5KG6 - chains A and P of the 3 polymer chains in the assembly; structure by X-ray diffraction, 1.55 A resolution.

[Chain A]
Protein: DNA polymerase eta
Source organism: Homo sapiens
Notes: EC 2.7.7.7
Reference sequence: Q9Y253 (POLH_HUMAN); residues 1-432 here = UniProt positions 1-432
Chain sequence (435 residues; each row starts with the number of its first residue; numbers below 1 keep their minus sign (Gly-2 is residue -2)):
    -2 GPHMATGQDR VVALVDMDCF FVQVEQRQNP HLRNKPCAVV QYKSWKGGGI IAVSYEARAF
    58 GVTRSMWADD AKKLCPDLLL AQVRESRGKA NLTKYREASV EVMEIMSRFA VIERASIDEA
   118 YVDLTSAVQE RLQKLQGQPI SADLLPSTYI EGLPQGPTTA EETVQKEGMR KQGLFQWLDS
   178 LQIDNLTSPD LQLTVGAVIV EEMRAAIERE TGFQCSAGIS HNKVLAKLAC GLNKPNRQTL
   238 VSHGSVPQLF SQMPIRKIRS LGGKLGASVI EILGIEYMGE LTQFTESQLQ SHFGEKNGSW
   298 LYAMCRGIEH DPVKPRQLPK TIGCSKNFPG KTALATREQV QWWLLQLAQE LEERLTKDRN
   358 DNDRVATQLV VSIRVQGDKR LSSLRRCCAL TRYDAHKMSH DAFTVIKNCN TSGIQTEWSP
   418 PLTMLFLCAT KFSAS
Disordered / not traced: 155-158
Sequence notes: expression tag (-2 to 0)
Ion coordination: Mn2+ site 1: Asp13, Asp115, Glu116 (together with 2'-deoxyadenosine 5'-triphosphate) (shared with DT8(P), DA9(P) of chain P); Mn2+ site 2: Asp13, Met14, Asp115 (together with diphosphate) (shared with DA9(P) of chain P)
Residues lining bound ligands: diphosphate / 2'-deoxyadenosine 5'-triphosphate: Asp13, Met14, Asp15, Cys16, Phe17, Phe18, Ile48, Ala49, Tyr52, Arg55, Arg61, Ile114, Asp115, Glu116, Lys231
Swiss-Prot annotation at these positions:
  - binding site (Mg(2+)): Asp13, Met14, Asp115, Glu116
  - binding site (Mn(2+)): Asp13, Met14, Asp115, Glu116
  - binding site (a 2'-deoxyribonucleoside 5'-triphosphate): Arg61
  - natural variant: Val37 (deletion: In XPV), Leu75 (deletion: In XPV), Arg93 (R93P: In XPV), Arg111 (R111H: In XPV), Thr122 (T122P: In XPV), Gly153 (G153D: In a breast cancer sample), Thr191 (T191P: In XPV), Gly263 (G263V: In XPV), Val266 (V266D: In XPV), Gly295 (G295R: In XPV), Arg361 (R361S: In XPV)
  - mutagenesis: Tyr52 (Y52A/F: Reduces DNA polymerase activity; Y52E: Reduces DNA polymerase activity. Increases fidelity of replication and reduces translesion bypass), Arg61 (R61A: Reduces enzymatic activity by two-thirds), Ser62 (S62G: Increased DNA polymerase activity and translesion bypass compared to wild-type), Ala68 (A68S/V: Severe reduction in thymine dimer translesion bypass), Asn324 to Pro326 (Reduces binding to chromatin and to monoubiquitinated PCNA. Abolishes binding to monoubiquitinated PCNA; when associated with 705-E--H-713 Del)
From the paper describing this entry:
  - catalytic residues: Arg61 (proposed by the authors, not directly observed)

[Chain P]
Molecule: 9-nt DNA strand
Sequence (9 nucleotides; each row starts with the number of its first residue):
     1 AGCGTCATA
Ion coordination: Mn2+ site 1: DT8, DA9 (together with 2'-deoxyadenosine 5'-triphosphate) (shared with Asp13(A), Asp115(A), Glu116(A) of chain A); Mn2+ site 2: DA9 (together with diphosphate) (shared with Asp13(A), Met14(A), Asp115(A) of chain A)

[Chain A / chain P interface]
Contacting residue pairs - 29 pairs, chain A then chain P:
  Asp13(A) with DA9(P), phosphate contact
  Phe17(A) with DA9(P), hydrogen bond to the phosphate
  Phe18(A) with DA9(P), hydrogen bond to the phosphate
  Ile48(A) with DA9(P), sugar contact
  Ala49(A) with DA9(P), phosphate contact
  Arg61(A) with DA9(P), base contact
  Ser113(A) with DT8(P), hydrogen bond to the phosphate
  Ile114(A) with DA9(P), sugar contact
  Asp115(A) with DT8(P), phosphate contact; DA9(P), phosphate contact
  Glu116(A) with DT8(P), phosphate contact
  Lys224(A) with DT8(P), salt bridge to the phosphate
  Ile255(A) with DA7(P), phosphate contact
  Arg256(A) with DA7(P), phosphate contact
  Ser257(A) with DC6(P), phosphate contact; DA7(P), hydrogen bond to the phosphate
  Leu258(A) with DA7(P), hydrogen bond to the phosphate
  Gly259(A) with DA7(P), hydrogen bond to the phosphate
  Gly260(A) with DC6(P), phosphate contact; DA7(P), phosphate contact
  Lys261(A) with DT5(P), salt bridge to the phosphate; DC6(P), hydrogen bond to the phosphate
  Leu262(A) with DC6(P), hydrogen bond to the phosphate
  Arg377(A) with DG4(P), salt bridge to the phosphate
  Leu381(A) with DC3(P), phosphate contact
  Arg382(A) with DG2(P), sugar contact; DC3(P), hydrogen bond to the phosphate
  Arg383(A) with DG2(P), phosphate contact
  Cys384(A) with DG2(P), hydrogen bond to the phosphate
Interface residues without a listed pair, chain A (28 interface residues in all): Cys16, Ser379, Ser380, Lys428
Interface residues without a listed pair, chain P (9 interface residues in all): DA1

[Overview]
The interface between chain A and chain P involves 28 residues on one side and 9 on the other; the contacts
include 10 hydrogen bonds and 3 salt bridges. Polar contacts include Phe17(A)-DA9(P), Phe18(A)-DA9(P) and
Ser113(A)-DT8(P). Chain A binds diphosphate / 2'-deoxyadenosine 5'-triphosphate. The paper reports the
catalytic residue Arg61(A).
Chain A is DNA polymerase eta (Homo sapiens) and chain P is a 9-nt DNA strand; the structure, Human DNA
polymerase eta-DNA ternary complex: reaction first with 1 mM Mn2+ for 1800s then with ..., was determined by
X-ray diffraction together with 5KFA, 5KFB, 5KFC, 5KFD, 5KFE, 5KFF and 28 further entries from the same study.
